6X71 - chains P and A of the 3 polymer chains in the assembly; structure by X-ray diffraction, 1.78 A resolution.

[Chain P]
Molecule: 13-nt DNA strand
Sequence (13 nucleotides; each row starts with the number of its first residue):
     1 GGGGTGTGGTAGC
Ion coordination: Mg2+ site 1: DA11 (shared with Asp548(A), Leu550(A) of chain A); Mg2+ site 2: DG12, DC13 (together with 2'-deoxycytidine-5'-triphosphate) (shared with Asp362(A), Asp467(A), Glu468(A) of chain A); Mg2+ site 3: DC13 (together with 2'-deoxycytidine-5'-triphosphate, pyrophosphate) (shared with Asp362(A), Phe363(A), Asp467(A) of chain A)

[Chain A]
Protein: DNA repair protein REV1
From: Saccharomyces cerevisiae
Notes: EC 2.7.7.-
UniProtKB: P12689 (REV1_YEAST); numbering as in UniProt (aligned over 305-746)
Sequence (442 residues; numbered 305 to 746; the number before each row is that of its first residue):
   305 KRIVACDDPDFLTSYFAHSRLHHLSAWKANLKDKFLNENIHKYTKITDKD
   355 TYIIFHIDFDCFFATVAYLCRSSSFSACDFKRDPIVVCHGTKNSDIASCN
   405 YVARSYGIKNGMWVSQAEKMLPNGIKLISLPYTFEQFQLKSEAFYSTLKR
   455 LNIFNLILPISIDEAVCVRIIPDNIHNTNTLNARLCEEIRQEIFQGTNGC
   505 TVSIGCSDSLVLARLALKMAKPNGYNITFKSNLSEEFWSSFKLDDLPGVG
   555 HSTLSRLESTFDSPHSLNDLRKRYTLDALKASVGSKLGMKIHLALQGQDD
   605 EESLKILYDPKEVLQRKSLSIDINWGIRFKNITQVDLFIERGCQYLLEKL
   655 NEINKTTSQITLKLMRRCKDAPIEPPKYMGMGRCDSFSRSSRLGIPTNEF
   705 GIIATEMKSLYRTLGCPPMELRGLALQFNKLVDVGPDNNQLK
Unresolved in the structure: 305-306, 745-746
UniProt features mapped onto this chain:
  - region (Interaction with target DNA): Tyr319 to Ser329, Thr395 to Asn397, Gly554 to Thr557, Arg620 to Asn628
  - binding site (dCTP): Arg324, Asp362 to Phe366, Ser402 to Arg408, Asn414, Asp467
  - binding site (Mg(2+)): Asp362, Phe363, Asp467, Glu468
  - site (Interaction with target DNA): Lys681, Ser692, Ser694
  - mutagenesis: Asp467 to Glu468 (Loss of dCTP transferase activity)
Ion coordination: Mg2+ site 1: Asp362, Asp467, Glu468 (together with 2'-deoxycytidine-5'-triphosphate) (shared with DG12(P), DC13(P) of chain P); Mg2+ site 2: Asp362, Phe363, Asp467 (together with 2'-deoxycytidine-5'-triphosphate, pyrophosphate) (shared with DC13(P) of chain P); Mg2+ site 3: Asp548, Leu550 (shared with DA11(P) of chain P)
Ligand contacts: 2'-deoxycytidine-5'-triphosphate / pyrophosphate: Arg324, Leu325, Leu328, Asp362, Phe363, Asp364, Cys365, Phe366, Phe367, Ala401, Ser402, Tyr405, Arg408, Asn414, Gly415, Asp467, Glu468, Lys525

[How chain P and chain A interact]
Residue-residue contacts (35):
  DG4(P) - Arg696(A)  salt bridge to the phosphate
  DT5(P) - Gln663(A)  hydrogen bond to the phosphate
  DT5(P) - Arg696(A)  salt bridge to the phosphate
  DG6(P) - Ser692(A)  sugar contact
  DG6(P) - Arg693(A)  phosphate contact
  DG6(P) - Ser694(A)  hydrogen bond to the phosphate
  DT7(P) - Lys667(A)  base contact
  DT7(P) - Phe691(A)  phosphate contact
  DT7(P) - Ser692(A)  hydrogen bond to the phosphate
  DG9(P) - Ser556(A)  hydrogen bond to the phosphate
  DG9(P) - Thr557(A)  phosphate contact
  DT10(P) - Gly552(A)  sugar contact
  DT10(P) - Gly554(A)  hydrogen bond to the phosphate
  DT10(P) - His555(A)  salt bridge to the phosphate
  DT10(P) - Ser556(A)  hydrogen bond to the phosphate
  DT10(P) - Thr557(A)  hydrogen bond to the phosphate
  DA11(P) - Leu550(A)  phosphate contact
  DA11(P) - Pro551(A)  phosphate contact
  DA11(P) - Gly552(A)  hydrogen bond to the phosphate
  DA11(P) - Val553(A)  phosphate contact
  DG12(P) - Leu328(A)  base contact
  DG12(P) - Ser329(A)  hydrogen bond to the base
  DG12(P) - Ile464(A)  phosphate contact
  DG12(P) - Ser465(A)  hydrogen bond to the phosphate
  DG12(P) - Asp467(A)  phosphate contact
  DG12(P) - Glu468(A)  phosphate contact
  DG12(P) - Arg518(A)  salt bridge to the phosphate
  DC13(P) - Arg324(A)  hydrogen bond to the base
  DC13(P) - Leu328(A)  sugar contact
  DC13(P) - Asp362(A)  phosphate contact
  DC13(P) - Phe366(A)  hydrogen bond to the phosphate
  DC13(P) - Phe367(A)  hydrogen bond to the phosphate
  DC13(P) - Ala401(A)  sugar contact
  DC13(P) - Ser402(A)  phosphate contact
  DC13(P) - Asp467(A)  phosphate contact
Other interface residues (no listed pair), chain A (33 interface residues in all): Leu325, Phe363, Cys365, Ser690, Lys734

[Summary]
9 residues of chain P face 33 of chain A across their interface, with 13 hydrogen bonds and 4 salt bridges.
Polar contacts include DG12(P)-Ser329(A), DC13(P)-Arg324(A) and DT5(P)-Gln663(A). Bound to chain A:
2'-deoxycytidine-5'-triphosphate / pyrophosphate.
Chain P is a 13-nt DNA strand and chain A is DNA repair protein REV1 (Saccharomyces cerevisiae); the
structure, Rev1 Mg2+-facilitated Intermediate complex with reactant dCTP and product dCMP, was determined by
X-ray diffraction together with 6X6Z, 6X70, 6X72, 6X73, 6X74, 6X75, 6X76 and 6X77 from the same study.
